6ZKW - chains D and E of the 5 polymer chains in the assembly; structure by X-ray diffraction, 2.26 A resolution.

== Chain D ==
Name: T-cell receptor alpha chain
Source organism: Homo sapiens
Sequence (199 residues; each row starts with the number of its first residue; note: 16 numbers in that range are skipped by the numbering (no residue carries them; nothing is unmodelled there); numbering starts at 0):
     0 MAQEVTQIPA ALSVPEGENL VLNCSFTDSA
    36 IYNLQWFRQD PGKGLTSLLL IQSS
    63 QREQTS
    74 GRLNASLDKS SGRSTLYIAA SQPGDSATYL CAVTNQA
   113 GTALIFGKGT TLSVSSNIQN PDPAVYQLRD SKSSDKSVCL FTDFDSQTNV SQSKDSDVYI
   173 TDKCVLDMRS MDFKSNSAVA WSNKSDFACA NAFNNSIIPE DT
Not modelled in the structure: 0, 198-199, 207-214
Cystine bridges: Cys23-Cys104, Cys151-Cys201

== Chain E ==
Name: T-cell receptor beta chain
Source organism: Homo sapiens
Sequence (245 residues; numbered 1 to 257 plus 2 insertion-coded residues; 14 numbers in that range are skipped by the numbering (no residue carries them; nothing is unmodelled there); the number before each row is that of its first residue; a row labelled like 112A-112B holds insertion residues (112A, then the next letters in order)):
     1 NAGVTQTPKF QVLKTGQSMT LQCSQDMNH
    37 EYMSWYRQDP GMGLRLIHYS VG
    63 AGITDQGEVP
    74 NGYNVSRS
    83 TTEDFPLRLL SAAPSQTSVY FCASSYSIR
112A-112B GS
   113 RGEQFFGPGT RLTVLEDLKN VFPPEVAVFE PSEAEISHTQ KATLVCLATG FYPDHVELSW
   173 WVNGKEVHSG VCTDPQPLKE QPALNDSRYA LSSRLRVSAT FWQDPRNHFR CQVQFYGLSE
   233 NDEWTQDRAK PVTQIVSAEA WGRAD
Not modelled in the structure: 1, 257
Cystine bridges: Cys23-Cys104, Cys158-Cys223

== How chain D and chain E interact ==
Inter-chain disulfides: Cys176(D)-Cys184(E)
Residue-residue contacts (97):
  Tyr37(D) - Arg111(E)
  Asn38(D) - Ile110(E)  hydrogen bond (side chain-backbone)
  Asn38(D) - Arg111(E)  hydrogen bond (side chain-backbone)
  Asn38(D) - Gly112A(E)  hydrogen bond (side chain-backbone)
  Gln40(D) - Gly114(E)  hydrogen bond (side chain-backbone)
  Gln40(D) - Glu115(E)
  Gln40(D) - Gln116(E)  hydrogen bond (side chain-backbone)
  Phe42(D) - Gln116(E)
  Phe42(D) - Phe118(E)  hydrophobic
  Gln44(D) - Gln44(E)  hydrogen bond
  Gln44(D) - Phe103(E)
  Lys48(D) - Phe103(E)
  Gly49(D) - Phe103(E)
  Gly49(D) - Gly119(E)
  Gly49(D) - Pro120(E)
  Leu50(D) - Leu50(E)  hydrophobic
  Leu50(D) - Phe118(E)
  Ser52(D) - Gln116(E)
  Leu55(D) - Ser112B(E)
  Leu55(D) - Gly114(E)
  Gln57(D) - Gly112A(E)
  Gln57(D) - Ser112B(E)
  Thr107(D) - Ile110(E)
  Ala110(D) - Arg111(E)  hydrogen bond (backbone-side chain)
  Gly113(D) - Ile110(E)
  Gly113(D) - Arg111(E)  hydrogen bond (backbone-side chain)
  Thr114(D) - Tyr55(E)
  Thr114(D) - Val57(E)
  Thr114(D) - Ile110(E)
  Ala115(D) - Leu52(E)  hydrophobic
  Ala115(D) - Ile110(E)
  Leu116(D) - Tyr42(E)  hydrogen bond (backbone-side chain)
  Leu116(D) - Gln116(E)
  Ile117(D) - Glu70(E)
  Phe118(D) - Tyr42(E)
  Phe118(D) - Leu50(E)  hydrophobic
  Phe118(D) - Phe118(E)  hydrophobic
  Lys120(D) - Met48(E)
  Asp134(D) - His150(E)  salt bridge
  Tyr138(D) - Ser144(E)
  Tyr138(D) - Ala146(E)
  Tyr138(D) - Glu147(E)
  Tyr138(D) - His150(E)  hydrogen bond
  Tyr138(D) - Thr151(E)
  Gln139(D) - Ser144(E)  hydrogen bond (backbone-side chain)
  Leu140(D) - Phe141(E)
  Leu140(D) - Glu142(E)
  Leu140(D) - Thr155(E)
  Leu140(D) - Val157(E)  hydrophobic
  Arg141(D) - Phe141(E)
  Arg141(D) - Glu142(E)  hydrogen bond (backbone-backbone)
  Arg141(D) - Arg255(E)
  Asp142(D) - Ala139(E)
  Asp142(D) - Val140(E)
  Asp142(D) - Phe141(E)
  Ser143(D) - Val140(E)  hydrogen bond (backbone-backbone)
  Ser143(D) - Glu142(E)
  Ser143(D) - Glu251(E)  hydrogen bond (side chain-backbone)
  Ser143(D) - Ala252(E)
  Lys144(D) - Val138(E)
  Lys144(D) - Ala250(E)
  Lys148(D) - Phe141(E)
  Ser149(D) - Phe141(E)
  Val150(D) - Phe141(E)  hydrophobic
  Leu152(D) - Thr155(E)
  Thr154(D) - Arg208(E)  hydrogen bond
  Asp155(D) - Thr151(E)
  Asp155(D) - Arg208(E)  salt bridge
  Tyr171(D) - Glu192(E)  hydrogen bond (side chain-backbone)
  Tyr171(D) - Gln193(E)  hydrogen bond
  Ile172(D) - Leu190(E)
  Thr173(D) - Asp186(E)
  Thr173(D) - Ser204(E)
  Thr173(D) - Arg206(E)
  Asp174(D) - Asp186(E)
  Asp174(D) - Arg206(E)
  Cys176(D) - Cys184(E)  disulfide
  Cys176(D) - Arg206(E)  hydrogen bond
  Val177(D) - Cys184(E)
  Leu178(D) - Gly182(E)
  Leu178(D) - Val183(E)
  Leu178(D) - Arg208(E)
  Asp179(D) - Ser181(E)  hydrogen bond (backbone-side chain)
  Asp179(D) - Gly182(E)  hydrogen bond (backbone-backbone)
  Met180(D) - Lys153(E)
  Met180(D) - Arg208(E)
  Met180(D) - Val209(E)
  Met180(D) - Ser210(E)
  Phe185(D) - Lys153(E)
  Phe185(D) - Arg208(E)
  Ser187(D) - Arg208(E)  hydrogen bond
  Ser189(D) - Arg206(E)  hydrogen bond (backbone-side chain)
  Val191(D) - Val157(E)  hydrophobic
  Val191(D) - Ser204(E)
  Val191(D) - Arg206(E)
  Trp193(D) - Leu159(E)  hydrophobic
  Trp193(D) - Ala202(E)  hydrophobic
Interface residues without a listed pair, chain D (54 interface residues in all): Gly47, Ser168, Lys175, Arg181, Met183, Ala190
Interface residues without a listed pair, chain E (57 interface residues in all): Tyr38, Gly49, Pro143, Thr185, Pro194, Ser249

== Summary ==
The interface between chain D and chain E involves 54 residues on one side and 57 on the other; the contacts
include 1 disulfide bond, 22 hydrogen bonds and 2 salt bridges. Among the polar pairs are Asp134(D)-His150(E),
Asp155(D)-Arg208(E) and Asn38(D)-Ile110(E).
Here chain D is T-cell receptor alpha chain and chain E is T-cell receptor beta chain, both from Homo sapiens.
Entry 6ZKW (Crystal structure of InhA:01 TCR in complex with HLA-E bound to InhA (53-61)) was determined by
X-ray diffraction together with 6ZKX, 6ZKY, 6ZKZ, 7NDQ, 7NDT and 7NDU from the same study.
